7V9C - chains I and R of the 18 polymer chains in the assembly; structure by electron microscopy, 4.50 A resolution (low resolution: residue-level contacts below are approximate; hydrogen-bond / salt-bridge calls are withheld).

[Chain I]
Molecule: 275-nt DNA strand
Source organism: Homo sapiens
Sequence (275 nucleotides; numbered 1 to 275; the number before each row is that of its first residue):
     1 GGGTTAGGGT TAGGGTTAGG GTTAGGGTTA GGGTTAGGGT TAGGGTTAGG GTTAGGGTTA
    61 GGGTTAGGGT TAGGGTTAGG GTTAGGGTTA GGGTTAGGGT TAGGGTTAGG GTTAGGGTTA
   121 GGGTTAGGGT TAGGGTTAGG GTTAGGGTTA GGGTTAGGGT TAGGGTTAGG GTTAGGGTTA
   181 GGGTTAGGGT TAGGGTTAGG GTTAGGGTTA GGGTTAGGGT TAGGGTTAGG GTTAGGGTTA
   241 GGGTTAGGGT TAGGGTTAGG GTTAGGGTTA GGGTT
Disordered / not traced: 274-275

[Chain R]
Name: Histone H2B type 1-K
Source organism: Homo sapiens
UniProt: O60814 (H2B1K_HUMAN); residues 28-122 here correspond to UniProt positions 32-126 (UniProt number = residue number + 4)
Chain sequence (95 residues; row label = number of the first residue in the row):
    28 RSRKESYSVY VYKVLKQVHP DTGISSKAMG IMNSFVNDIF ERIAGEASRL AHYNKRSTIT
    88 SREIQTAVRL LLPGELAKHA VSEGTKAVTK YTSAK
Disordered / not traced: 122
Curated features (UniProtKB/Swiss-Prot):
  - modified residue: Lys31 (N6-(2-hydroxyisobutyryl)lysine), Glu32 (PolyADP-ribosyl glutamic acid), Ser33 (Phosphoserine), Lys40 (N6-(2-hydroxyisobutyryl)lysine), Lys43 (N6-(2-hydroxyisobutyryl)lysine), Lys54 (N6,N6-dimethyllysine), Arg76 (Dimethylated arginine), Lys82 (N6,N6,N6-trimethyllysine), Arg83 (Omega-N-methylarginine), Arg89 (Omega-N-methylarginine), Lys105 (N6-(2-hydroxyisobutyryl)lysine), Thr112 (Phosphothreonine), Lys113 (N6-(2-hydroxyisobutyryl)lysine), Lys117 (N6-(2-hydroxyisobutyryl)lysine)
  - glycosylation: Ser109 (O-linked (GlcNAc) serine)
  - cross-link (Glycyl lysine isopeptide (Lys-Gly)): Lys31 (interchain with G-Cter in ubiquitin), Lys117 (interchain with G-Cter in ubiquitin)

[How chain I and chain R interact]
Pairs across the interface (11; chain I residue first):
  DG122(I) - Thr85(R)
  DT131(I) - Arg30(R)
  DT131(I) - Tyr37(R)
  DA132(I) - Arg30(R)
  DA132(I) - Lys31(R)
  DA132(I) - Glu32(R)
  DA132(I) - Ser33(R)
  DA132(I) - Val36(R)
  DG133(I) - Ser29(R)
  DG133(I) - Arg30(R)
  DG133(I) - Lys31(R)
Other interface residues (no listed pair), chain I (5 interface residues in all): DG57
Other interface residues (no listed pair), chain R (9 interface residues in all): Arg28

[Summary]
5 residues of chain I face 9 of chain R across their interface.
Here chain I is a 275-nt DNA strand and chain R is Histone H2B type 1-K, both from Homo sapiens. Entry 7V9C
(Telomeric Dinucleosome in open state) was determined by electron microscopy together with 7V90, 7V96, 7V9J,
7V9K, 7V9S and 7VA4 from the same study.
